4H2Y - chains B and C of the 4 polymer chains in the assembly; structure by X-ray diffraction, 2.10 A resolution.

Chain B:
Protein: Amino acid--[acyl-carrier-protein] ligase 1
Organism: Bradyrhizobium japonicum
Notes: EC 6.2.1.-
Reference sequence: chimeric construct of Q89VT8, Q7CWR3: residues 1-220 from Q89VT8 (AACL1_BRAJA) positions 1-220 (same numbers); residues 221-231 from Q7CWR3 positions 236-246 (UniProt number = residue number + 15); residues 232-326 from Q89VT8 (AACL1_BRAJA) positions 232-326 (same numbers)
Amino-acid sequence (346 residues; each row starts with the number of its first residue; numbers below 1 keep their minus sign (Met-19 is residue -19)):
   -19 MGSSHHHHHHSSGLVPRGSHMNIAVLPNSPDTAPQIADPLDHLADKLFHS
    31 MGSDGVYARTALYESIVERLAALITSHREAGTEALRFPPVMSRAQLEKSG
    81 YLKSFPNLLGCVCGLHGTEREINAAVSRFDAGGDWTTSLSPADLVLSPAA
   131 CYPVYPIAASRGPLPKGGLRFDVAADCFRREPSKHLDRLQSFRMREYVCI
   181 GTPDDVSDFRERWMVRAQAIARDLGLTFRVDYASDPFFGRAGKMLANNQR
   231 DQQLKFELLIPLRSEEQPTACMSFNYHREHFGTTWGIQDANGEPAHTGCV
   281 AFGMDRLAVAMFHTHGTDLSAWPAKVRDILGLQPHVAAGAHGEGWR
Not modelled in the structure: -19 to 16, 313-326
Construct notes: expression tag (-19 to 0)
Metal / ion sites: Zn2+: Cys131, Glu176, Cys279
Ligand contacts:
  - ATP (adenosine-5'-triphosphate): Arg159, Glu161, Asp167, Arg168, Leu169, Phe172, Met174, Asp215, Pro216, Lys235, Glu237, Ala250, Cys251, Met252, Ser253, Asn255, Ala281, Gly283, Arg286
  - 4'-phosphopantetheine (PNS): Phe85, Cys131, Tyr132, Asp215, Phe217, Leu225, Asn228, Gln229, Gln232, Leu234, His257, Arg258, His260, Phe261, Cys279
Curated features (UniProtKB/Swiss-Prot):
  - binding site (Zn(2+)): Cys131, Glu176, Cys279
  - binding site (ATP): Arg159, Glu161, Arg168, Leu169, Lys235, Ala250 to Ser253, Arg286
  - binding site (an L-alpha-amino acid): Glu176

Chain C:
Protein: Aminoacyl carrier protein
Organism: Agrobacterium tumefaciens
Reference sequence: A9CHM9 (AACP_AGRT5); residues 1-83 here = UniProt positions 1-83
Amino-acid sequence (103 residues; numbered -19 to 83; the number before each row is that of its first residue; numbers below 1 keep their minus sign (Met-19 is residue -19)):
   -19 MGSSHHHHHHSSGLVPRGSHMNATIREILAKFGQLPTPVDTIADEADLYA
    31 AGLSSFASVQLMLGIEEAFDIEFPDNLLNRKSFASIKAIEDTVKLILDGK
    81 EAA
Not modelled in the structure: -19 to -1, 77-83
Construct notes: expression tag (-19 to 0)
Covalently attached groups: 4'-phosphopantetheine (PNS) linked to Ser35
Curated features (UniProtKB/Swiss-Prot):
  - modified residue: Ser35 (O-(pantetheine 4'-phosphoryl)serine)

Chain B / chain C interface:
Contacting residue pairs - 17 pairs, chain B then chain C:
  Arg220(B) with Met42(C); Glu46(C), salt bridge; Phe53(C), hydrogen bond (side chain-backbone); Leu58(C)
  Ala221(B) with Val39(C), hydrophobic
  Lys223(B) with Asp55(C)
  Met224(B) with Ser38(C); Met42(C), hydrophobic; Leu58(C), hydrophobic; Asn59(C); Phe63(C), hydrophobic
  Leu225(B) with Val39(C), hydrophobic
  Asn227(B) with Asp55(C), hydrogen bond (side chain-backbone); Leu58(C), hydrogen bond (side chain-backbone)
  Asn228(B) with Asn59(C); Arg60(C), hydrogen bond (side chain-backbone)
  Gln232(B) with Arg60(C)
Also at the interface, not in a pair above, chain B (9 interface residues in all): Asp231
Also at the interface, not in a pair above, chain C (11 interface residues in all): Leu43

Summary:
9 residues of chain B and 11 residues of chain C are in contact; the contacts include 4 hydrogen bonds and 1
salt bridge. Polar contacts include Arg220(B)-Glu46(C), Arg220(B)-Phe53(C) and Asn227(B)-Asp55(C). Ligands of
chain B: ATP and 4'-phosphopantetheine. Covalently linked 4'-phosphopantetheine: at Ser35(C).
Chain B is Amino acid--[acyl-carrier-protein] ligase 1 (Bradyrhizobium japonicum) and chain C is Aminoacyl
carrier protein (Agrobacterium tumefaciens); the structure, Crystal structure of engineered Bradyrhizobium
japonicum glycine:[carrier protein] ligase complexed with carrier protein from Agrobacterium tumefaciens ...,
was determined by X-ray diffraction, deposited together with 4H2S, 4H2T, 4H2U, 4H2V, 4H2W and 4H2X.
